8E8S - chains 1 and 3 of the 6 polymer chains in the assembly; structure by electron microscopy, 2.73 A resolution.

[Chain 1]
Name: Capsid protein VP1
From: Poliovirus 2
UniProtKB: Q8QNU4 (Q8QNU4_9ENTO); numbering as in UniProt (aligned over 25-301)
Chain sequence (277 residues; row label = number of the first residue in the row):
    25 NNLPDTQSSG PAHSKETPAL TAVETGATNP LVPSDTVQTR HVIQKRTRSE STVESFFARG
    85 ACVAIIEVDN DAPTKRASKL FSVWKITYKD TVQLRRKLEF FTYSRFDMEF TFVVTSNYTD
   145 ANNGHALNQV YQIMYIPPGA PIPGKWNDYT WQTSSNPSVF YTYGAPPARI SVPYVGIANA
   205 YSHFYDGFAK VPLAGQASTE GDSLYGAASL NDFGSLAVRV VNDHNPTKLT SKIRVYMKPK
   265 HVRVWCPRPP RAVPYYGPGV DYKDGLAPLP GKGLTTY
Unresolved in the structure: 98-101
Differences from the reference sequence: conflict Gly295 (Glu in Q8QNU4)
Reported in the primary citation:
  - conformationally variable residues (order/disorder transition): Ala96 to Lys103

[Chain 3]
Name: Capsid protein VP3
From: Poliovirus 2
UniProtKB: A0A0K1U2R1 (A0A0K1U2R1_9ENTO); residues 1-235 here correspond to UniProt positions 341-575 (UniProt number = residue number + 340)
Chain sequence (235 residues; numbered 1 to 235; the number before each row is that of its first residue):
     1 GLPVLNTPGS NQYLTADNYQ SPCAIPEFDV TPPIDIPGEV RNMMELAEID TMIPLNLTNQ
    61 RKNTMDMYRV ELNDAAHSDT PILCLSLSPA SDPRLAHTML GEILNYYTHW AGSLKFTFLF
   121 CGSMMATGKL LVSYAPPGAE APKSRKEAML GTHVIWDIGL QSSCTMVVPW ISNTTYRQTI
   181 NDSFTEGGYI SMFYQTRVVV PLSTPRKMDI LGFVSACNDF SVRLLRDTTH ISQEA

[Interface between chain 1 and chain 3]
Pairs across the interface - 167 pairs, chain 1 then chain 3:
  Leu27(1) with Asn218(3); Asp219(3)
  Pro28(1) with Asn218(3)
  Ala43(1) with Cys164(3); Thr165(3), hydrogen bond (backbone-backbone)
  Leu44(1) with Trp156(3); Gln161(3), hydrogen bond (backbone-side chain); Ser163(3)
  Thr45(1) with Gln161(3); Ser162(3); Ser163(3), hydrogen bond (backbone-backbone); Thr165(3)
  Ala46(1) with Ser163(3)
  Val47(1) with Thr117(3); Leu119(3), hydrophobic; Ser163(3), hydrogen bond (backbone-side chain)
  Glu48(1) with Leu119(3); Ser162(3), hydrogen bond
  Thr52(1) with Glu48(3); Ile49(3); Asp50(3), hydrogen bond; Ser215(3)
  Asn53(1) with Lys115(3); Thr165(3), hydrogen bond
  Leu55(1) with Lys115(3); Thr165(3); Val167(3), hydrophobic; Cys217(3), hydrogen bond (backbone-side chain)
  Val56(1) with Val167(3); Asn218(3)
  Pro57(1) with Ser113(3); Val167(3), hydrophobic
  Thr60(1) with Val167(3)
  Val61(1) with Thr152(3)
  Arg70(1) with Ala111(3); Tyr176(3); Asp219(3), hydrogen bond (side chain-backbone); Ser221(3), hydrogen bond
  Thr71(1) with Ser221(3)
  Arg72(1) with Asn42(3), hydrogen bond (backbone-side chain); Met44(3); Glu48(3), salt bridge; Cys217(3), hydrogen bond (side chain-backbone); Asn218(3); Phe220(3), hydrogen bond (side chain-backbone)
  Glu74(1) with Tyr107(3), hydrogen bond (backbone-side chain); Val222(3); Arg223(3)
  Ser75(1) with Asn42(3), hydrogen bond; Met43(3), hydrogen bond (backbone-backbone); Met44(3); Tyr107(3); Val222(3)
  Thr76(1) with Arg41(3); Asn42(3)
  Val77(1) with Val40(3); Arg41(3), hydrogen bond (backbone-backbone)
  Ser79(1) with Leu225(3)
  Phe80(1) with Met43(3), hydrophobic; Tyr107(3); Leu225(3)
  Arg83(1) with Thr15(3); Ala16(3); Leu225(3)
  Gly84(1) with Thr15(3), hydrogen bond (backbone-backbone)
  Asp114(1) with Gln233(3), hydrogen bond (backbone-side chain)
  Thr115(1) with Gln233(3)
  Val116(1) with Gln233(3), hydrogen bond (backbone-side chain)
  Gln117(1) with Asp227(3), hydrogen bond
  Arg120(1) with Glu102(3), salt bridge; Tyr106(3), hydrogen bond; Ile231(3)
  Lys121(1) with Tyr106(3)
  Phe124(1) with Met99(3), hydrophobic; Tyr106(3), hydrophobic
  Phe125(1) with Val40(3), hydrophobic; Met43(3), hydrophobic
  Arg129(1) with Val30(3); Thr31(3), hydrogen bond (side chain-backbone); Pro32(3); Pro33(3)
  Glu133(1) with Tyr19(3); Ser21(3), hydrogen bond
  Thr135(1) with Tyr13(3)
  Pro181(1) with Ala24(3)
  Pro190(1) with Asn11(3)
  Pro191(1) with Tyr13(3), hydrophobic
  Arg193(1) with Tyr13(3); Asp17(3), salt bridge; Tyr19(3); Ser21(3); Pro22(3)
  Ile194(1) with Pro22(3); Ala24(3), hydrophobic
  Ser195(1) with Ser21(3), hydrogen bond; Pro22(3), hydrogen bond (backbone-backbone); Cys23(3), hydrogen bond (backbone-side chain); Ala24(3), hydrogen bond (backbone-backbone)
  Pro197(1) with Cys23(3); Phe28(3), hydrophobic
  Tyr198(1) with Phe28(3); Val30(3)
  Val199(1) with Ile25(3), hydrophobic; Phe28(3), hydrophobic
  Gly200(1) with Thr31(3), hydrogen bond (backbone-side chain)
  Ala202(1) with Thr31(3)
  Asn203(1) with Thr31(3); Pro32(3), hydrogen bond (side chain-backbone); Ile34(3)
  Ala204(1) with Ile36(3), hydrophobic
  Tyr260(1) with Tyr13(3)
  Lys262(1) with Asp17(3), hydrogen bond (side chain-backbone)
  Arg267(1) with Pro33(3); Glu39(3), salt bridge
  Val268(1) with Glu39(3); Val40(3), hydrogen bond (backbone-backbone)
  Trp269(1) with Ile36(3); Pro37(3); Gly38(3); Glu39(3)
  Cys270(1) with Pro37(3); Gly38(3)
  Pro271(1) with Gly38(3); Val40(3); Leu46(3), hydrophobic
  Arg272(1) with Met99(3)
  Pro274(1) with Met99(3); Glu102(3)
  Ala291(1) with Asn63(3)
  Pro292(1) with Asn63(3)
  Leu293(1) with Pro54(3), hydrophobic; Leu57(3), hydrophobic; Lys62(3); Asn63(3), hydrogen bond (backbone-side chain); Met67(3), hydrophobic; Pro93(3)
  Pro294(1) with Leu57(3); Lys62(3); Pro93(3), hydrophobic
  Gly295(1) with Leu57(3); Lys62(3)
  Lys296(1) with Asn56(3); Leu57(3), hydrogen bond (backbone-backbone); Thr58(3); Pro93(3); Arg94(3)
  Gly297(1) with Asn56(3); Arg94(3), hydrogen bond (backbone-side chain)
  Leu298(1) with Leu55(3); Asn56(3); Ile82(3); Leu83(3); Cys84(3), hydrogen bond (backbone-backbone)
  Thr299(1) with Pro81(3); Ile82(3); Cys84(3), hydrogen bond (backbone-side chain)
  Thr300(1) with Cys84(3); Arg94(3), hydrogen bond (backbone-side chain)
  Tyr301(1) with Cys84(3); Leu85(3); Ser86(3); Arg94(3), hydrogen bond (backbone-side chain); Ala141(3), hydrophobic; Pro142(3), hydrogen bond (side chain-backbone); Tyr189(3), hydrophobic; Ile190(3); Ser191(3), hydrogen bond
Also at the interface, not in a pair above, chain 1 (81 interface residues in all): Ala82, Tyr127, Val137, Tyr159, Val196, Ile201, Lys264, Pro273, Arg275, Val277, Leu290
Also at the interface, not in a pair above, chain 3 (97 interface residues in all): Leu14, Asn18, Gln20, Val70, Asp92, His97, Ile103, Gly112, Val154, Asp157, Pro169, Thr175, Phe213, Thr228, His230, Ser232

[Overview]
81 residues of chain 1 face 97 of chain 3 across their interface, with 41 hydrogen bonds and 4 salt bridges.
Among the polar pairs are Arg72(1)-Glu48(3), Arg120(1)-Glu102(3) and Arg193(1)-Asp17(3). The paper reports
conformational variability at Ala96(1).
Here chain 1 is Capsid protein VP1 and chain 3 is Capsid protein VP3, both from Poliovirus 2. Entry 8E8S (9H2
Fab-poliovirus 2 complex) was determined by electron microscopy (same publication as 8E8L, 8E8R, 8E8X, 8E8Y
and 8E8Z).
